PDB entry 1FZ1 | X-ray diffraction, 1.96 A resolution | chains C and E of the 6 polymer chains in the assembly

# Chain C
Molecule: Methane monooxygenase component A, beta chain
Organism: Methylococcus capsulatus
Notes: EC 1.14.13.25
Reference sequence: P18798 (MEMB_METCA); residues 1-389 here = UniProt positions 1-389
Sequence (389 residues; row label = number of the first residue in the row):
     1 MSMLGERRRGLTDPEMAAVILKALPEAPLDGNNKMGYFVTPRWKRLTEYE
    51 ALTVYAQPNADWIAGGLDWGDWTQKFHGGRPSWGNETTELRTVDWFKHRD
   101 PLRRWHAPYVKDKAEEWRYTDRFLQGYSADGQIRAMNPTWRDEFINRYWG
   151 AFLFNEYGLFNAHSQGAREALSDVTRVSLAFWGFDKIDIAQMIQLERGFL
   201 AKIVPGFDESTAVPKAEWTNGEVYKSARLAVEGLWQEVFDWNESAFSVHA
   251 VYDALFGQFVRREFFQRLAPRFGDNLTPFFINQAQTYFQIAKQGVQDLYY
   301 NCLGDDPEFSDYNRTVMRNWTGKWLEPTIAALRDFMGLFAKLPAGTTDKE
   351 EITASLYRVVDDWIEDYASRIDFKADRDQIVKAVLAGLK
Not modelled in the structure: 1
Differences from the reference sequence: conflict Arg370 (Ala in P18798)
Metal / ion sites: Ca2+ site 1 near Glu222 (its only coordinating residue here); Ca2+ site 2 near Asp348 (its only coordinating residue here); Ca2+ site 3: Asp376, Asp378

# Chain E
Molecule: Methane monooxygenase component A, gamma chain
Organism: Methylococcus capsulatus
Notes: EC 1.14.13.25
Reference sequence: P11987 (MEMG_METCA); residue numbers follow UniProt; this construct covers 1-170
Sequence (170 residues; each row starts with the number of its first residue):
     1 MAKLGIHSNDTRDAWVNKIAQLNTLEKAAEMLKQFRMDHTTPFRNSYELD
    51 NDYLWIEAKLEEKVAVLKARAFNEVDFRHKTAFGEDAKSVLDGTVAKMNA
   101 AKDKWEAEKIHIGFRQAYKPPIMPVNYFLDGERQLGTRLMELRNLNYYDT
   151 PLEELRKQRGVRVVHLQSPH
Not modelled in the structure: 1-2, 169-170

# Chain C / chain E interface
Pairs across the interface - 58 pairs, chain C then chain E:
  Asp61(C) with His7(E), salt bridge; Arg12(E), salt bridge; Trp55(E)
  Trp62(C) with Leu54(E); Trp55(E); Ala58(E)
  Leu67(C) with His7(E)
  Asp68(C) with His7(E)
  Trp69(C) with Ile6(E), hydrophobic; His7(E)
  Gly70(C) with Leu54(E)
  Asp71(C) with Tyr53(E); Leu54(E)
  His77(C) with His111(E); Met140(E); Arg143(E), hydrogen bond
  Gly78(C) with His111(E); Ile112(E); Arg115(E); Leu139(E)
  Gly79(C) with Arg115(E)
  Arg80(C) with Arg115(E); Glu132(E)
  Pro81(C) with Arg115(E)
  Asn85(C) with Ala58(E); Glu61(E)
  Glu86(C) with Arg115(E), salt bridge; Lys119(E); Pro120(E); Val125(E); Phe128(E)
  Thr88(C) with Val125(E)
  Glu89(C) with Pro124(E); Val125(E), hydrogen bond (side chain-backbone)
  Arg91(C) with Ala58(E); Glu61(E), salt bridge
  Gln165(C) with Leu129(E)
  Val238(C) with Asn126(E)
  Phe239(C) with Asn126(E), hydrogen bond (backbone-side chain); Leu129(E); Asp130(E)
  Asp240(C) with Val125(E); Asn126(E), hydrogen bond (backbone-side chain)
  Glu243(C) with Asn126(E), hydrogen bond
  Phe309(C) with Glu62(E); Val66(E), hydrophobic
  Tyr312(C) with Ala65(E); Val66(E), hydrophobic; Ala69(E), hydrophobic; Phe77(E)
  Thr315(C) with Ala69(E)
  Val316(C) with Phe77(E), hydrophobic
  Arg318(C) with Glu74(E)
  Asn319(C) with Glu74(E), hydrogen bond (side chain-backbone); Phe77(E); Arg78(E), hydrogen bond
  Lys323(C) with Arg78(E); Asn126(E)
Interface residues without a listed pair, chain C (32 interface residues in all): Thr87, Glu237, Glu308
Interface residues without a listed pair, chain E (33 interface residues in all): Pro121, Arg133, Asn144

# In short
32 residues of chain C face 33 of chain E across their interface; the contacts include 7 hydrogen bonds and 4
salt bridges. Polar pairs include Asp61(C)-His7(E), Asp61(C)-Arg12(E) and Glu86(C)-Arg115(E). Asp376(C) and
Asp378(C) form the Ca2+ site 3.
Chain C is Methane monooxygenase component A, beta chain and chain E is Methane monooxygenase component A,
gamma chain, both from Methylococcus capsulatus; the structure, Methane monooxygenase hydroxylase, form III
oxidized, was determined by X-ray diffraction (same publication as 1FYZ, 1FZ0, 1FZ2, 1FZ3, 1FZ4 and 1FZ5).
